Entry 4F61 (X-ray diffraction, 4.17 A resolution (low resolution: residue-level contacts below are approximate; hydrogen-bond / salt-bridge calls are withheld)); this record covers chains A and B of the 9 polymer chains in the assembly.

[Chain A]
Molecule: Tubulin alpha chain
From: Ovis aries
UniProtKB: D0VWZ0 (D0VWZ0_SHEEP); residue numbers follow UniProt; this construct covers 1-451
Chain sequence (451 residues; each row starts with the number of its first residue):
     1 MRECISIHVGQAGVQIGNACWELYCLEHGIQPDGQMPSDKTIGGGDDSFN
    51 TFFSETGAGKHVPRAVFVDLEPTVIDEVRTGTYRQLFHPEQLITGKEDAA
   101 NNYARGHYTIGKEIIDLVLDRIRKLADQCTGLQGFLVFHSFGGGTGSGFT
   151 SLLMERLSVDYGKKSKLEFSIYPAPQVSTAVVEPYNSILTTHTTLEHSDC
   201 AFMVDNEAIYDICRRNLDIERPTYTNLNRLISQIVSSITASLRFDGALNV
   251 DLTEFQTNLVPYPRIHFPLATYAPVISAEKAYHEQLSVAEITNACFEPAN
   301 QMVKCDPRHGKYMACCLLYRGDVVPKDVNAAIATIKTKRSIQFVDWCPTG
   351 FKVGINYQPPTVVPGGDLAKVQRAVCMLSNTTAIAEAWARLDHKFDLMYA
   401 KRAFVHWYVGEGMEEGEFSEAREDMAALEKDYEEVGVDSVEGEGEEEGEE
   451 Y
Disordered / not traced: 39-45, 439-451
Ion coordination: Mg2+: Glu-71 (together with GTP)
Residues lining bound ligands: GTP (guanosine-5'-triphosphate): Gly-10, Gln-11, Ala-12, Gln-15, Ile-16, Asp-69, Glu-71, Asp-98, Ala-99, Ala-100, Asn-101, Ser-140, Gly-142, Gly-143, Gly-144, Thr-145, Gly-146, Ile-171, Pro-173, Val-177, Ser-178, Thr-179, Glu-183, Asn-206, Tyr-224, Leu-227, Asn-228, Ile-231

[Chain B]
Molecule: Tubulin beta chain
From: Ovis aries
UniProtKB: D0VWY9 (D0VWY9_SHEEP); the author numbering skips numbers that UniProt does not, so the offset changes along the chain: 1-44 = UniProt 1-44; 47-360 = UniProt 45-358; 369-455 = UniProt 359-445
Chain sequence (445 residues; each row starts with the number of its first residue; note: 10 numbers in that range are skipped by the numbering (no residue carries them; nothing is unmodelled there)):
     1 MREIVHIQAGQCGNQIGAKFWEVISDEHGIDPTGSYHGDSDLQL
    47 ERINVYYNEATGNKYVPRAILVDLEPGTMDSVRSGPFGQIFRPDNFVFGQ
    97 SGAGNNWAKGHYTEGAELVDSVLDVVRKESESCDCLQGFQLTHSLGGGTG
   147 SGMGTLLISKIREEYPDRIMNTFSVMPSPKVSDTVVEPYNATLSVHQLVE
   197 NTDETYSIDNEALYDICFRTLKLTTPTYGDLNHLVSATMSGVTTCLRFPG
   247 QLNADLRKLAVNMVPFPRLHFFMPGFAPLTSRGSQQYRALTVPELTQQMF
   297 DSKNMMAACDPRHGRYLTVAAIFRGRMSMKEVDEQMLNVQNKNSSYFVEW
   347 IPNNVKTAVCDIPP
   369 RGLKMSATFIGNSTAIQELFKRISEQFTAMFRRKAFLHWYTGEGMDEMEF
   419 TEAESNMNDLVSEYQQYQDATADEQGEFEEEEGEDEA
Disordered / not traced: 443-455
Residues lining bound ligands: GDP (guanosine-5'-diphosphate): Gly-10, Gln-11, Cys-12, Gln-15, Ile-16, Asp-69, Ala-99, Asn-101, Ser-140, Gly-142, Gly-143, Gly-144, Thr-145, Gly-146, Ser-147, Val-171, Pro-173, Val-177, Asp-179, Glu-183, Asn-206, Leu-209, Tyr-224, Leu-227, Asn-228, Val-231

[How chain A and chain B interact]
Contacting residue pairs (57; chain A residue first):
  Gln-11(A) / Gln-247(B)
  Lys-96(A) / Met-1(B)
  Lys-96(A) / Asp-130(B)
  Glu-97(A) / Met-1(B)
  Glu-97(A) / Arg-164(B)
  Asp-98(A) / Asp-251(B)
  Asp-98(A) / Lys-254(B)
  Ala-100(A) / Arg-253(B)
  Ala-100(A) / Lys-254(B)
  Ala-100(A) / Val-257(B)
  Asn-101(A) / Lys-254(B)
  Arg-105(A) / Arg-253(B)
  Pro-175(A) / Asn-349(B)
  Ser-178(A) / Lys-352(B)
  Thr-179(A) / Gln-247(B)
  Thr-179(A) / Leu-248(B)
  Thr-179(A) / Asn-258(B)
  Ala-180(A) / Asn-258(B)
  Ala-180(A) / Lys-352(B)
  Val-181(A) / Asn-258(B)
  Val-181(A) / Ile-347(B)
  Val-181(A) / Pro-348(B)
  Val-181(A) / Asn-349(B)
  Val-181(A) / Lys-352(B)
  Val-182(A) / Val-257(B)
  Glu-220(A) / Lys-326(B)
  Arg-221(A) / Met-325(B)
  Arg-221(A) / Asp-329(B)
  Tyr-224(A) / Gln-247(B)
  Lys-394(A) / Pro-348(B)
  Lys-394(A) / Asn-349(B)
  Asp-396(A) / Glu-442(B)
  Leu-397(A) / Trp-346(B)
  Leu-397(A) / Pro-348(B)
  Leu-397(A) / Ala-440(B)
  Met-398(A) / Trp-346(B)
  Met-398(A) / Pro-348(B)
  Ala-400(A) / Glu-442(B)
  Lys-401(A) / Phe-262(B)
  Lys-401(A) / Trp-346(B)
  Lys-401(A) / Thr-439(B)
  Arg-402(A) / Phe-262(B)
  Ala-403(A) / Pro-261(B)
  Ala-403(A) / Phe-262(B)
  Phe-404(A) / Val-257(B)
  Phe-404(A) / Asn-258(B)
  Phe-404(A) / Val-260(B)
  Phe-404(A) / Pro-261(B)
  Phe-404(A) / Thr-314(B)
  Phe-404(A) / Ile-347(B)
  His-406(A) / Val-260(B)
  His-406(A) / Pro-261(B)
  His-406(A) / Phe-262(B)
  His-406(A) / Pro-263(B)
  Trp-407(A) / Ala-256(B)
  Trp-407(A) / Val-257(B)
  Trp-407(A) / Val-260(B)
Interface residues without a listed pair, chain A (29 interface residues in all): Pro-72, Tyr-210
Interface residues without a listed pair, chain B (33 interface residues in all): Arg-2, Cys-131, Leu-132, Glu-345, Asn-350, Ala-438

[In short]
Chain A and chain B form an interface of 29 and 33 residues respectively. Bound to chain A: GTP. Ligands of
chain B: GDP.
Here chain A is Tubulin alpha chain and chain B is Tubulin beta chain, both from Ovis aries. Entry 4F61
(Tubulin:Stathmin-like domain complex) was determined by X-ray diffraction, deposited together with 4F6R.
